9LU9 - chains F and G of the 7 polymer chains in the assembly; structure by electron microscopy, 3.30 A resolution.

[Chain F (and G)]
Name: MotB1, Motility protein B
From: Paenibacillus sp. TCA20
Notes: chain G of this document is another copy of the same molecule, construct and numbering; everything in this record applies to it too
UniProt: P0AF06 (MOTB_ECOLI); residues 118-313 here correspond to UniProt positions 113-308 (UniProt number = residue number - 5)
Amino-acid sequence (319 residues; row label = number of the first residue in the row):
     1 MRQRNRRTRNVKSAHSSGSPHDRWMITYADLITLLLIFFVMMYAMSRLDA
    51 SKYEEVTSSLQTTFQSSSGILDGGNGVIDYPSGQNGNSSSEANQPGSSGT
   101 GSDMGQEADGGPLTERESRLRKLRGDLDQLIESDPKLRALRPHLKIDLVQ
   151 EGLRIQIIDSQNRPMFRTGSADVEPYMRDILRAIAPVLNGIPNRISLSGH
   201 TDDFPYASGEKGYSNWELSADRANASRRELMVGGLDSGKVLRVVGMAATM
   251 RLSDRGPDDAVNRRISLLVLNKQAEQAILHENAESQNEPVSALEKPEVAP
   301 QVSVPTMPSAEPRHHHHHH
Disordered / not traced: 1-21, 67-319 (chain G: 1-19, 54-319)
Sequence notes: expression tag (314-319)

[How chain F and chain G interact]
Pairs across the interface (19):
  Met25(F) with Met25(G), hydrophobic
  Ile26(F) with Met25(G), hydrophobic
  Tyr28(F) with Ala29(G), hydrophobic
  Ala29(F) with Tyr28(G)
  Ile32(F) with Ile32(G), hydrophobic; Thr33(G)
  Thr33(F) with Tyr28(G), hydrogen bond
  Leu35(F) with Leu36(G)
  Leu36(F) with Ile32(G), hydrophobic; Leu35(G); Leu36(G)
  Phe39(F) with Leu36(G), hydrophobic; Val40(G), hydrophobic
  Val40(F) with Phe39(G), hydrophobic
  Met42(F) with Tyr43(G)
  Tyr43(F) with Phe39(G), hydrophobic; Met42(G)
  Ser46(F) with Tyr43(G); Ser46(G)
Interface residues without a listed pair, chain F (14 interface residues in all): Asp22
Interface residues without a listed pair, chain G (13 interface residues in all): Asp22

[In short]
14 residues of chain F face 13 of chain G across their interface, with 1 hydrogen bond. Its one
hydrogen-bonded contact is Thr33(F)-Tyr28(G).
Chain F and chain G are both MotB1, Motility protein B (Paenibacillus sp. TCA20); the structure, The chimeric
flagellar motor complex between MotA1B1 from Paenibacillus sp. TCA20 and MotAB from E.coli, state ..., was
determined by electron microscopy (same publication as 9LUB and 9LUC).
